PDB entry 1Q5R | X-ray diffraction, 3.10 A resolution | chains A and H of the 14 polymer chains in the assembly

# Chain A
Protein: proteasome alpha-type subunit 1
Organism: Rhodococcus erythropolis
Notes: EC 3.4.25.1
UniProtKB: Q53080 (Q53080_RHOER); residues 8-259 here = UniProt positions 8-259
Chain sequence (259 residues; numbered 1 to 259; the number before each row is that of its first residue):
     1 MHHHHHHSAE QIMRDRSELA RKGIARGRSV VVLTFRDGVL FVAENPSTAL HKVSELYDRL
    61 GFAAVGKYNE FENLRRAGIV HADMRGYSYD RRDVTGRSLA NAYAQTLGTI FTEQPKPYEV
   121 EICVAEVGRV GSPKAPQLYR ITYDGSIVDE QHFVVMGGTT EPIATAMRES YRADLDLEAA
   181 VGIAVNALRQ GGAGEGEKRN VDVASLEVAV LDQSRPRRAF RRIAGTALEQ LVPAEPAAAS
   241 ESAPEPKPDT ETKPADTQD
Disordered / not traced: 1-8, 193-200, 236-259
Construct notes: initiating methionine (1); expression tag (2-7)

# Chain H
Protein: proteasome beta-type subunit 1
Organism: Rhodococcus erythropolis
UniProtKB: Q53079 (Q53079_RHOER); residues -65 to 228 here correspond to UniProt positions 1-294 (UniProt number = residue number + 66)
Chain sequence (294 residues; numbered -65 to 229; 1 number in that range is skipped by the numbering (no residue carries it; nothing is unmodelled there); the number before each row is that of its first residue; numbers below 1 keep their minus sign (Met-65 is residue -65)):
   -65 MTADRPALRT GDRDTRLSFG SNLSSFTDYL RGHAPELLPE NRIGHRSHST RGGDGMESGD
    -5 LAPHG
     1 TTIVALTYKG GVLLAGDRRA TQGNLIASRD VEAVYVTDEY SAAGIAGTAG IAIELVRLFA
    61 VELEHYEKIE GVPLTFDGKA NRLASMVRGN LGAAMQGLAV VPLLVGYDLD ADDESRAGRI
   121 VSYDVVGGRY EERAGYHAVG SGSLFAKSAL KKIYSPDSDE ETALRAAIES LYDAADDDSA
   181 TGGPDLTRGI YPTAVTITQA GAVHVSEETT SELARRIVAE RTEQGGSAR
Disordered / not traced: -65 to -50, -23 to -7, 220-229
Construct notes: engineered mutation Ala-63 (Lys98 in Q53079)

# How chain A and chain H interact
Contacting residue pairs (35):
  Glu55(A) - Lys68(H)
  Leu56(A) - Lys68(H)
  Tyr57(A) - Lys68(H)
  Asn73(A) - Phe-47(H)
  Arg75(A) - Lys68(H)  hydrogen bond (side chain-backbone)
  Arg75(A) - Ile69(H)  hydrogen bond (side chain-backbone)
  Arg76(A) - Phe-47(H)
  Arg76(A) - Ser-42(H)
  Arg76(A) - Ile69(H)
  Arg76(A) - Glu70(H)  salt bridge
  Ala77(A) - Ser-48(H)
  Ile79(A) - His65(H)
  Ile79(A) - Lys68(H)
  Ile79(A) - Ile69(H)  hydrophobic
  Val80(A) - Gly-46(H)
  Val80(A) - Tyr-37(H)  hydrophobic
  Val80(A) - His65(H)
  His81(A) - Leu-49(H)
  Asp83(A) - Phe-40(H)
  Asp83(A) - His65(H)
  Asp83(A) - Lys68(H)  salt bridge
  Met84(A) - Phe-40(H)  hydrophobic
  Met84(A) - Tyr-37(H)  hydrophobic
  Met84(A) - Leu-36(H)  hydrophobic
  Gly86(A) - Arg57(H)  hydrogen bond (backbone-side chain)
  Tyr87(A) - Glu54(H)
  Tyr87(A) - Arg57(H)  hydrogen bond (backbone-side chain)
  Tyr87(A) - Leu58(H)
  Tyr87(A) - Val61(H)  hydrophobic
  Tyr89(A) - Arg57(H)  hydrogen bond (backbone-side chain)
  Arg91(A) - Glu64(H)  salt bridge
  Thr106(A) - Leu-49(H)
  Tyr118(A) - Phe-47(H)
  Arg218(A) - Glu64(H)  salt bridge
  Arg218(A) - Glu67(H)  salt bridge
Also at the interface, not in a pair above, chain A (23 interface residues in all): Ser54, Leu74, Ala102, Tyr103
Also at the interface, not in a pair above, chain H (19 interface residues in all): Leu-29

# Overview
The interface between chain A and chain H involves 23 residues on one side and 19 on the other, with 5
hydrogen bonds and 5 salt bridges. Polar contacts include Arg76(A)-Glu70(H), Asp83(A)-Lys68(H) and
Arg91(A)-Glu64(H).
Here chain A is proteasome alpha-type subunit 1 and chain H is proteasome beta-type subunit 1, both from
Rhodococcus erythropolis. Entry 1Q5R (The Rhodococcus 20S proteasome with unprocessed pro-peptides) was
determined by X-ray diffraction together with 1Q5Q from the same study.
